PDB entry 7ZT2 | X-ray diffraction, 2.40 A resolution | chains A and E of the 4 polymer chains in the assembly

[Chain A]
Protein: Major histocompatibility complex class I-related gene protein
Organism: Homo sapiens
Reference sequence: Q95460 (HMR1_HUMAN); residues 1-270 here correspond to UniProt positions 23-292 (UniProt number = residue number + 22)
Amino-acid sequence (290 residues; row label = number of the first residue in the row; numbering starts at 0):
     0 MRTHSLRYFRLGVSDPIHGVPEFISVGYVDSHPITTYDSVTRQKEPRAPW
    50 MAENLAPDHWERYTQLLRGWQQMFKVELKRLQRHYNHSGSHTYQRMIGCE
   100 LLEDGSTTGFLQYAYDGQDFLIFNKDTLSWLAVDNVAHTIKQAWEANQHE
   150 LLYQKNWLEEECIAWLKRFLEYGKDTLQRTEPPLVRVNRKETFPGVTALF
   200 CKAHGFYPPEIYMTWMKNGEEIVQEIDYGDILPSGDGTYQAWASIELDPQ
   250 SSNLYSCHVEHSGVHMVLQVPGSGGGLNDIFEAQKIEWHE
Not modelled in the structure: 0, 189, 218-220, 249-250, 269-289
Construct notes: initiating methionine (0); conflict Ser261 (Cys283 in Q95460); expression tag (271-289)
Swiss-Prot annotation at these positions:
  - binding site (5-(2-oxoethylideneamino)-6-(D-ribitylamino)uracil): Arg9, Ser24, Lys43, Arg94, Tyr152, Gln153
  - binding site (5-(2-oxopropylideneamino)-6-(D-ribitylamino)uracil): Arg9, Ser24, Lys43, Arg94, Tyr152, Gln153
  - binding site (7-hydroxy-6-methyl-8-(1-D-ribityl)lumazine): Arg9, Ser24, Lys43, Arg94, Tyr152, Gln153
  - binding site (8-(9H-purin-6-yl)-2-oxa-8-azabicyclo[3.3.1]nona-3,6-diene-4,6-dicarbaldehyde): Arg9, Lys43, His58, Arg94
  - binding site (2-amino-4-oxopteridine-6-carbaldehyde): Lys43
  - binding site (pyridoxal): Lys43
  - glycosylation: Asn85 (N-linked (GlcNAc...) asparagine)
Disulfides: Cys98-Cys161, Cys200-Cys256
Glycans and other covalent adducts: 5-OP-RU (2LJ) linked to Lys43
Ligand contacts: 5-OP-RU (2LJ; 1-deoxy-1-({2,6-dioxo-5-[(E)-propylideneamino]-1,2,3,6-tetrahydropyrimidin-4-yl}amino)-D-ribitol): Tyr7, Arg9, Ser24, Thr34, His58, Tyr62, Leu66, Trp69, Arg94, Ile96, Tyr152, Gln153, Trp156
Reported in the primary citation:
  - binding site for 5-OP-RU: Lys43
  - binding site for 5-OP-RU: His58 (from molecular simulation)
  - mutagenesis - E76Q/E149Q (KD = 0.6 uM): unchanged binding to AF7 TCR
  - mutagenesis - E76Q/E149Q: decreased binding to E8 TRBV6-1 TCR

[Chain E]
Protein: E8 TCR beta
Organism: Homo sapiens
Amino-acid sequence (262 residues; row label = number of the first residue in the row):
     1 NAGVTQTPKFQVLKTGQSMTLQCAQDMNHNYMYWYRQDPGMGLRLIYYSA
    51 SEGTTDKGEVPNGYNVSRSTTEDFPLRLLSAAPSQTSVYFCASSNREYSP
   101 LHFGNGTRLTVTEDLNKVFPPEVAVFEPSEAEISHTQKATLVCLATGFYP
   151 DHVELSWWVNGKEVHSGVCTDPQPLKEQPALNDSRYALSSRLRVSATFWQ
   201 DPRNHFRCQVQFYGLSENDEWTQDRAKPVTQIVSAEAWGRADAAAGAAEQ
   251 KLISEEDLNGAA
Not modelled in the structure: 1, 243-262
Disulfides: Cys23-Cys91, Cys143-Cys208

[Chain A / chain E interface]
Residue-residue contacts (24; chain A residue first):
  Arg41(A) - Gly53(E)  hydrogen bond (side chain-backbone)
  Arg41(A) - Thr54(E)
  Arg61(A) - Tyr48(E)
  Gln64(A) - Tyr48(E)
  Gln64(A) - Ala50(E)
  Gln64(A) - Thr54(E)  hydrogen bond
  Gln64(A) - Thr55(E)
  Gln64(A) - Asp56(E)
  Leu65(A) - Tyr31(E)
  Leu65(A) - Glu97(E)
  Arg67(A) - Thr54(E)  hydrogen bond
  Gly68(A) - Ala50(E)
  Gly68(A) - Ser51(E)
  Trp69(A) - Glu97(E)  hydrogen bond
  Gln71(A) - Asn30(E)
  Gln71(A) - Ser51(E)
  Met72(A) - Asn30(E)
  Met72(A) - Tyr31(E)  hydrophobic
  Met72(A) - Arg96(E)
  Met72(A) - Glu97(E)
  Glu76(A) - Arg96(E)  salt bridge
  Glu149(A) - Arg96(E)  salt bridge
  Glu149(A) - Tyr98(E)  hydrogen bond
  Tyr152(A) - Tyr98(E)  hydrophobic
Also at the interface, not in a pair above, chain A (13 interface residues in all): Glu60
Also at the interface, not in a pair above, chain E (13 interface residues in all): Asn95
From the paper, about this interface:
  - specific contacts: Glu76(A)-Arg96(E) (salt bridge), Glu149(A)-Arg96(E) (salt bridge)
  - interface residues, chain E: Asp56(E), Arg96(E), Tyr98(E) (from molecular simulation)

[Overview]
Chain A and chain E each contribute 13 residues to their interface; the contacts include 5 hydrogen bonds and
2 salt bridges. Polar contacts include Glu76(A)-Arg96(E), Glu149(A)-Arg96(E) and Arg41(A)-Gly53(E). The
authors report salt bridges between Glu76(A) and Arg96(E) and Glu149(A) and Arg96(E). The paper reports a
binding site for 5-OP-RU at Lys43(A) and His58(A); E76Q/E149Q of chain A reduce binding to E8 TRBV6-1 TCR.
Here chain A is Major histocompatibility complex class I-related gene protein and chain E is E8 TCR beta, both
from Homo sapiens. Entry 7ZT2 (Structure of E8 TCR in complex with human MR1 bound to 5-OP-RU) was determined
by X-ray diffraction, deposited together with 7ZT3, 7ZT4, 7ZT5, 7ZT7, 7ZT8 and 7ZT9.
